PDB entry 5BO8 | X-ray diffraction, 2.70 A resolution | chains A and B

== Chain A (and B) ==
Name: Sia-alpha-2,3-Gal-beta-1,4-GlcNAc-R:alpha 2,8-sialyltransferase
Source organism: Homo sapiens
Notes: EC 2.4.99.-; chain B of this document is another copy of the same molecule, construct and numbering; everything in this record applies to it too
UniProtKB: O43173 (SIA8C_HUMAN); numbering as in UniProt (aligned over 61-380)
Amino-acid sequence (343 residues; row label = number of the first residue in the row):
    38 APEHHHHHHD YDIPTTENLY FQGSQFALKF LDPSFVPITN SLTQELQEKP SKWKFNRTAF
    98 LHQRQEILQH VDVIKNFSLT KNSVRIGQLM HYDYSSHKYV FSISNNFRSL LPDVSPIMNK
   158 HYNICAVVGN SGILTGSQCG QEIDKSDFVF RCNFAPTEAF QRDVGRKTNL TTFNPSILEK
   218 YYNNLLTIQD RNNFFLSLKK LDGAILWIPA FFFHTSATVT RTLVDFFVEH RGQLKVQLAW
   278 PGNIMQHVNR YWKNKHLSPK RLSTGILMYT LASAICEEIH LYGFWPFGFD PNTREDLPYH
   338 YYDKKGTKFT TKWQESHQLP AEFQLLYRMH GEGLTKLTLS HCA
Disordered / not traced: 38-88, 341-355 (chain B: 38-89, 341-355)
Sequence notes: expression tag (38-60)
Disulfide bonds: C162-C313, C176-C379
Covalently attached groups: N-acetylglucosamine (NAG) linked to N93, N113, N160, N206
Curated features (UniProtKB/Swiss-Prot):
  - active site: H354 (Proton donor/acceptor)
  - binding site (CMP-N-acetyl-beta-neuraminate): N167, N190, S300, T301, G302, W322, Y336, H337
  - glycosylation (N-linked (GlcNAc...) asparagine): N93, N113, N160, N206
  - mutagenesis: N190 (N190A: Loss of alpha-N-acetylneuraminate alpha-2,8-sialyltransferase activity), H337 (H337A: Loss of alpha-N-acetylneuraminate alpha-2,8-sialyltransferase activity), H354 (H354A: Abolishes enzyme activity)

== How chain A and chain B interact ==
Pairs across the interface - 26 pairs, chain A then chain B:
  L126(A) with I225(B), hydrophobic
  K135(A) with L223(B); T224(B)
  Y136(A) with L223(B)
  V137(A) with L223(B), hydrogen bond (backbone-backbone)
  S139(A) with R228(B); E266(B), hydrogen bond
  N142(A) with N142(B); N143(B), hydrogen bond
  N143(A) with N142(B), hydrogen bond; N143(B)
  L223(A) with K135(B); Y136(B); V137(B), hydrogen bond (backbone-backbone); A254(B), hydrophobic
  T224(A) with K135(B)
  I225(A) with K135(B); V137(B), hydrophobic
  R228(A) with S139(B)
  A254(A) with L223(B), hydrophobic
  R258(A) with R258(B); T259(B), hydrogen bond; D262(B)
  T259(A) with R258(B)
  D262(A) with R258(B)
  E266(A) with S139(B), hydrogen bond
Interface residues without a listed pair, chain A (22 interface residues in all): G124, S141, N220, N221, H251, T255
Interface residues without a listed pair, chain B (22 interface residues in all): G124, L126, S141, N220, N221, H251, T255

== Overview ==
Chain A and chain B each contribute 22 residues to their interface, with 7 hydrogen bonds. Polar pairs include
S139(A)-E266(B), N142(A)-N143(B) and R258(A)-T259(B). N-acetylglucosamine is covalently linked to N93(A),
N113(A), N160(A) and N206(A).
Chain A and chain B are both Sia-alpha-2,3-Gal-beta-1,4-GlcNAc-R:alpha 2,8-sialyltransferase (Homo sapiens);
the structure, Structure of human sialyltransferase ST8SiaIII, was determined by X-ray diffraction, deposited
together with 5BO6 and 5BO7.
